Entry 2UUC (X-ray diffraction, 3.10 A resolution); this record covers chains A and D of the 23 polymer chains in the assembly.

# Chain A
Molecule: 16S Ribosomal RNA
Source organism: Thermus thermophilus
Sequence (1522 nucleotides; row label = number of the first residue in the row; note: 44 numbers in that range are skipped by the numbering (no residue carries them; nothing is unmodelled there); a row labelled like 189A-189L holds insertion residues (189A, then the next letters in order); numbering starts at 0):
     0 UUUGUUGGAG AGUUUGAUCC UGGCUCAGGG UGAACGCUGG CGGCGUGCCU AAGACAUGCA
    60 AGUCGUGCGG GCCG
    76 CGGGGUUUU
    88 ACUCCG
    96 UGGUCAGCGG CGGACGGGUG AGUAACGCGU GGGU
  129A G
   130 ACCUACCCGG AAGAGGGGGA CAACCCGGGG AAACUCGGGC UAAUCCCCCA UGUGGACCCG
189A-189L CCCCUUGGGGUG
   190 UGUCCAAAGG GCUUU
   216 GCCCGCUUCC GGAUGGGCCC GCGUCCCAUC AGCUAGUUGG UGGGGUAAUG GCCCACCAAG
   276 GCGACGACGG GUAGCCGGUC UGAGAGGAUG GCCGGCCACA GGGGCACUGA GACACGGGCC
   336 CCACUCCUAC GGGAGGCAGC AGUUAGGAAU CUUCCGCAAU GGGCGCAAGC CUGACGGAGC
   396 GACGCCGCUU GGAGGAAGAA GCCCUUCGGG GUGUAAACUC CUGA
   441 ACCCGGGACG AAACCCCC
   460 GA
   470 CGAGGGGA
   479 CUGACGGUAC CGGGGUAA
   498 UAGCGCCGGC CAACUCCGUG CCAGCAGCCG CGGUAAUACG GAGGGCGCGA GCGUUACCCG
   558 GAUUCACUGG GCGUAAAGGG CGUGUAGGCG GCCUGGGGCG UCCCAUGUGA AAGACCACGG
   618 CUCAACCGUG GGGGAGCGUG GGAUACGCUC AGGCUAGACG GUGGGAGAGG GUGGUGGAAU
   678 UCCCGGAGUA GCGGUGAAAU GCGCAGAUAC CGGGAGGAAC GCCGAUGGCG AAGGCAGCCA
   738 CCUGGUCCAC CCGUGACGCU GAGGCGCGAA AGCGUGGGGA GCAAACCGGA UUAGAUACCC
   798 GGGUAGUCCA CGCCCUAAAC GAUGCGCGCU AGGUCUCUGG GUCU
   848 CCUGGGGGCC GAAGCUAACG CGUUAAGCGC GCCGCCUGGG GAGUACGGCC GCAAGGCUGA
   908 AACUCAAAGG AAUUGACGGG GGCCCGCACA AGCGGUGGAG CAUGUGGUUU AAUUCGAAGC
   968 AACGCGAAGA ACCUUACCAG GCCUUGACAU GCUA
 1001A G
  1002 GGAACCCGGG UGAAAGCCUG GGGUGCCCC
1030A-1030D GCGA
  1031 GGGGAGCCCU AGCACAGGUG CUGCAUGGCC GUCGUCAGCU CGUGCCGUGA GGUGUUGGGU
  1091 UAAGUCCCGC AACGAGCGCA ACCCCCGCCG UUAGUUGCCA GCGGUUCGGC CGGGCACUCU
  1151 AACGGGACUG CCCGCG
  1168 AAAGCGGGAG GAAGGAGGGG ACGACGUCUG GUCAGCAUGG CCCUUACGGC CUGGGCGACA
  1228 CACGUGCUAC AAUGCCCACU ACAAAGCGAU GCCACCCGGC AACGGGGAGC UAAUCGCAAA
  1288 AAGGUGGGCC CAGUUCGGAU UGGGGUCUGC AACCCGACCC CAUGAAGCCG GAAUCGCUAG
  1348 UAAUCGCGGA UCAGCC
 1363A A
  1364 UGCCGCGGUG AAUACGUUCC CGGGCCUUGU ACACACCGCC CGUCACGCCA UGGGAGCGGG
  1424 CUCUACCCGA AGUCGCCGG
1442A-1442B GA
  1443 GCCUA
  1452 C
  1456 GGGCAGGCGC CGAGGGUAGG GCCCGUGACU GGGGCGAAGU CGUAACAAGG UAGCUGUACC
  1516 GGAAGGUGCG GCUGGAUCAC CUCCUUUCU
Not modelled in the structure: 0-4, 1534-1538
Bound ions: Mg2+ site 1: U12, G21, G22; Mg2+ site 2: U12, C526, A914; K+ site 1 near U14 (its only coordinating residue here); Mg2+ site 3 near G21 (its only coordinating residue here); Mg2+ site 4: U37, G38; Mg2+ site 5 near C48 (its only coordinating residue here); Mg2+ site 6: C48, G115; Mg2+ site 7 near A53 (its only coordinating residue here); Mg2+ site 8: C58, U387, G388; Mg2+ site 9: A59, U387; Mg2+ site 10: G61, U62, G105; Mg2+ site 11: G107, G326; 105 more Mg2+ sites not listed; 44 more K+ sites not listed
Residues lining bound ligands: paromomycin (PAR): G1405, U1406, C1407, A1408, C1409, C1490, G1491, A1492, A1493, G1494, U1495, C1496

# Chain D
Protein: 30S ribosomal protein S4
Source organism: Thermus thermophilus
UniProt: P80373 (RS4_THET8); residues 2-209 here correspond to UniProt positions 1-208 (UniProt number = residue number - 1)
Sequence (209 residues; row label = number of the first residue in the row):
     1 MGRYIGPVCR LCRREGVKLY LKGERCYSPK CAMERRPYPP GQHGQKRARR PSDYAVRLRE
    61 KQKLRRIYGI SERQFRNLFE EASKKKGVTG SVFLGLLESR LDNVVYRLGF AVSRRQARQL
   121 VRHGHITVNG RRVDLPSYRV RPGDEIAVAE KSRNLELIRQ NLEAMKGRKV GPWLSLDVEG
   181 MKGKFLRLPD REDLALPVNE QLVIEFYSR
Not modelled in the structure: 1
Bound ions: Zn2+: Cys9, Cys26, Cys31; Mg2+: Ala82, Ser83, Lys85, Gly87, Thr89

# Chain A / chain D interface
Pairs across the interface (116; chain A residue first):
  A8(A) - Glu205(D)  hydrogen bond to the base
  A8(A) - Ser208(D)  base contact
  A8(A) - Arg209(D)  base contact
  A26(A) - Arg209(D)  hydrogen bond to the sugar
  G28(A) - Arg76(D)  salt bridge to the phosphate
  C400(A) - Arg73(D)  salt bridge to the phosphate
  C401(A) - Arg73(D)  salt bridge to the phosphate
  C401(A) - Asn77(D)  hydrogen bond to the phosphate
  G402(A) - Gln74(D)  hydrogen bond to the phosphate
  G402(A) - Leu135(D)  sugar contact
  G402(A) - Ser137(D)  hydrogen bond to the phosphate
  C403(A) - Gln74(D)  hydrogen bond to the phosphate
  C403(A) - Arg122(D)  hydrogen bond to the sugar
  C403(A) - Pro136(D)  phosphate contact
  C403(A) - Ser137(D)  hydrogen bond to the phosphate
  U404(A) - Gly2(D)  hydrogen bond to the base
  U404(A) - Arg118(D)  salt bridge to the phosphate
  U404(A) - Arg122(D)  phosphate contact
  U405(A) - Gly2(D)  hydrogen bond to the base
  U405(A) - Arg3(D)  phosphate contact
  G406(A) - Arg3(D)  hydrogen bond to the phosphate
  G406(A) - Ile5(D)  phosphate contact
  G406(A) - Gln119(D)  hydrogen bond to the base
  G407(A) - Arg3(D)  salt bridge to the phosphate
  G407(A) - Ile5(D)  phosphate contact
  G407(A) - Ser113(D)  phosphate contact
  G407(A) - Arg115(D)  salt bridge to the phosphate
  G407(A) - Gln116(D)  hydrogen bond to the phosphate
  G407(A) - Gln119(D)  sugar contact
  A408(A) - Leu21(D)  phosphate contact
  A408(A) - Lys22(D)  phosphate contact
  A408(A) - Ser113(D)  hydrogen bond to the phosphate
  A408(A) - Arg115(D)  phosphate contact
  A408(A) - Gln116(D)  hydrogen bond to the sugar
  G409(A) - Lys22(D)  salt bridge to the phosphate
  G409(A) - Glu24(D)  phosphate contact
  G409(A) - Arg25(D)  hydrogen bond to the phosphate
  G410(A) - Lys22(D)  base contact
  G410(A) - Arg25(D)  salt bridge to the phosphate
  G410(A) - Lys30(D)  salt bridge to the phosphate
  A411(A) - Lys30(D)  salt bridge to the phosphate
  A412(A) - Arg35(D)  salt bridge to the phosphate
  G413(A) - Arg35(D)  base contact
  G413(A) - Arg36(D)  base contact
  C419(A) - Gln42(D)  sugar contact
  G425(A) - Gln45(D)  hydrogen bond to the phosphate
  G426(A) - Arg36(D)  salt bridge to the phosphate
  G426(A) - Tyr38(D)  hydrogen bond to the phosphate
  G426(A) - Gly41(D)  hydrogen bond to the phosphate
  G426(A) - Gln42(D)  hydrogen bond to the sugar
  U427(A) - Arg13(D)  salt bridge to the phosphate
  U427(A) - Arg36(D)  salt bridge to the phosphate
  U427(A) - Pro40(D)  phosphate contact
  U427(A) - Gly41(D)  hydrogen bond to the phosphate
  G428(A) - Pro7(D)  sugar contact
  G428(A) - Arg10(D)  salt bridge to the phosphate
  G428(A) - Arg36(D)  hydrogen bond to the sugar
  U429(A) - Lys22(D)  hydrogen bond to the sugar
  U429(A) - Arg25(D)  base contact
  U429(A) - Ala32(D)  phosphate contact
  U429(A) - Arg36(D)  salt bridge to the phosphate
  A430(A) - Pro7(D)  phosphate contact
  A430(A) - Val8(D)  hydrogen bond to the phosphate
  A430(A) - Cys9(D)  hydrogen bond to the phosphate
  A430(A) - Lys22(D)  salt bridge to the phosphate
  C436(A) - Glu156(D)  sugar contact
  U437(A) - Gln119(D)  base contact
  U437(A) - His123(D)  sugar contact
  U437(A) - His125(D)  hydrogen bond to the sugar
  U437(A) - Leu155(D)  phosphate contact
  G438(A) - His125(D)  phosphate contact
  A439(A) - His123(D)  salt bridge to the phosphate
  C489(A) - Arg132(D)  salt bridge to the phosphate
  G490(A) - Arg132(D)  salt bridge to the phosphate
  G491(A) - Lys151(D)  phosphate contact
  A495(A) - Gln119(D)  base contact
  A495(A) - His123(D)  base contact
  C508(A) - Tyr54(D)  sugar contact
  C508(A) - Arg209(D)  salt bridge to the phosphate
  A509(A) - Ser52(D)  hydrogen bond to the phosphate
  A509(A) - Tyr54(D)  phosphate contact
  A509(A) - Ala55(D)  sugar contact
  A509(A) - Leu58(D)  sugar contact
  C511(A) - His43(D)  hydrogen bond to the base
  U512(A) - Gln42(D)  hydrogen bond to the sugar
  U512(A) - His43(D)  salt bridge to the phosphate
  U512(A) - Lys46(D)  salt bridge to the phosphate
  G540(A) - Gln42(D)  base contact
  G541(A) - Gly41(D)  sugar contact
  G541(A) - Gln42(D)  hydrogen bond to the sugar
  G542(A) - Arg10(D)  salt bridge to the phosphate
  G542(A) - Arg14(D)  hydrogen bond to the phosphate
  G542(A) - Pro40(D)  sugar contact
  G542(A) - Gly41(D)  sugar contact
  C543(A) - Arg10(D)  salt bridge to the phosphate
  C543(A) - Arg14(D)  salt bridge to the phosphate
  C543(A) - Arg59(D)  phosphate contact
  G544(A) - Arg59(D)  salt bridge to the phosphate
  G544(A) - Gln62(D)  phosphate contact
  G544(A) - Arg66(D)  salt bridge to the phosphate
  C545(A) - Lys61(D)  salt bridge to the phosphate
  C545(A) - Gln62(D)  hydrogen bond to the phosphate
  C545(A) - Arg65(D)  salt bridge to the phosphate
  C545(A) - Glu72(D)  phosphate contact
  G546(A) - Ser71(D)  phosphate contact
  G546(A) - Glu72(D)  hydrogen bond to the phosphate
  G546(A) - Arg73(D)  hydrogen bond to the phosphate
  A547(A) - Gly2(D)  hydrogen bond to the phosphate
  G616(A) - Arg141(D)  salt bridge to the phosphate
  U619(A) - Arg132(D)  base contact
  U619(A) - Val133(D)  base contact
  U619(A) - Asp134(D)  hydrogen bond to the base
  U619(A) - Leu135(D)  base contact
  C620(A) - Leu135(D)  base contact
  C620(A) - Ser137(D)  base contact
  C620(A) - Tyr138(D)  sugar contact
Interface residues without a listed pair, chain A (52 interface residues in all): G27, C418, C435, A499, A614
Interface residues without a listed pair, chain D (69 interface residues in all): Tyr4, Gly6, Arg49, Arg57, Lys85, Val112, Leu157, Phe206

# Overview
52 residues of chain A face 69 of chain D across their interface, with 36 hydrogen bonds and 31 salt bridges.
Polar contacts include A8(A)-Glu205(D), U404(A)-Gly2(D) and U405(A)-Gly2(D). Chain A binds paromomycin.
U12(A), G21(A) and G22(A) form the Mg2+ site 1.
Chain A is 16S Ribosomal RNA and chain D is 30S ribosomal protein S4, both from Thermus thermophilus; the
structure, Structure of the Thermus thermophilus 30S ribosomal subunit complexed with a Valine-ASL with cmo5U
in position ..., was determined by X-ray diffraction (same publication as 2UU9, 2UUA and 2UUB).
